Entry 6HS7 (electron microscopy, 4.60 A resolution (low resolution: residue-level contacts below are approximate; hydrogen-bond / salt-bridge calls are withheld)); this record covers chains H and a of the 25 polymer chains in the assembly.

[Chain H]
Protein: Type VI secretion system protein VasD
Source organism: Escherichia coli
UniProtKB: H4UNW1 (H4UNW1_ECOLX); residues -22 to 155 here correspond to UniProt positions 1-178 (UniProt number = residue number + 23)
Chain sequence (186 residues; each row starts with the number of its first residue; numbers below 1 keep their minus sign (Met-22 is residue -22)):
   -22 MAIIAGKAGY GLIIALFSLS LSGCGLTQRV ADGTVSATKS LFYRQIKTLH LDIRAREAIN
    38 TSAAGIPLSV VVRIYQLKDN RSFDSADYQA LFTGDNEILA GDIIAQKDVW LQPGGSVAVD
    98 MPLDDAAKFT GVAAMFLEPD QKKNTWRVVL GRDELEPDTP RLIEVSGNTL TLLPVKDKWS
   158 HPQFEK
Not modelled in the structure: -22 to 21, 152-163
Differences from the reference sequence: expression tag (156-163)
Reported in the primary citation:
  - self-association interface (contacts with another copy of this molecule); pairs are residue here / residue on that copy: Arg33-Asp97 (salt bridge)
  - mutagenesis - D97K: decreased localization to sfGFPTssM foci
  - mutagenesis - D97K: decreased stability in response to sfGFPTssM fluorescent foci

[Chain a]
Protein: ImcF-like family protein
Source organism: Escherichia coli
UniProtKB: I2W7L4 (I2W7L4_ECOLX); numbering as in UniProt (aligned over 1-1129)
Chain sequence (1129 residues; each row starts with the number of its first residue):
     1 MNKLACLSGR FGRPGIVFIG VAALWWLITR YGAFLGAETR RDQILLLILL SLGLLFVCYL
    61 PVMKKYVQEL TYRRRARKEQ RLPDDEERLA QTPPRYVTVQ DIRHTLRRQY GRFWGRKIRI
   121 LLITGTASEV ELLTPGLTEQ FWQEEQGTLL LWGGEPSQPE NADWLAALRR LRYRPADGIV
   181 WVTSGLSETL SAPLTEDALD RVSRAVSSCC ERLGWRLPLY VWSLQESPDE RGRITQPVGC
   241 LLPAECSSDK LKAQLQAMLP GLVAQGIQQI CCAPRYYFLL SLAERFRRNI DAVVEPLSVL
   301 LRPYRQLLLA GIVFSPATVG GERSVRHRWR MDNRWEALPE TVQQLPVRLQ PSRTGHNWRR
   361 SLAVMAAILM MAQGTGMVVS FLANRSLVAE VQEQIRPAQN QQLSPAERLQ ALLNLQKSLA
   421 RLQYREEHGA PWYLRAGMNQ NADLLVVVMP LYAQNAHLLL RDAAAAHLEQ QLRTFIRLPP
   481 DSPQRGKMAK AAYDQLRLYL MLAQPQHMEP AWFSRTLMRE WPQRDGVSAV FWQANGPTLL
   541 AYYASGIITH PQWKLTADEE LVSQSRTLLL RHLGTQNSDA MLYQKMLARV AHQFADMRLT
   601 DMTGDTDVSR LFFTDEVVPG MFTRQAWEEA VLPSIDTVIN ERREEMDWVL TDGRQKAPSP
   661 VSPEALRQRL TTRYFADFGN AWLNFLNSLH LRKAQMLSDV TEQLTLMADV RQSPLVALMN
   721 TLAVQGRTGQ PREAVTDSLV KSARNLLSQE KQPVAVPESR LHGPLATTFG PVLALMDNQN
   781 NSADMLNLQT YLTRVTQVRL RLQQIAGSSD PQAMMQMLAQ TVLQGKSVDL TDTRDYGSLT
   841 AAGLGQEWYG FGQTVFVRPM EQAWQQVLTP AAESLNARWR TAVVDGWNNA FSGRYPFKNV
   901 SSDASLPLLA KYLNTDTGRI ARFLQNNLSG VLHREGSRWV PDTINTRGLT FNPAFLKAIN
   961 TLSEIADVAF TTGNAGLHFE LRPGTAAGVM QTTLITDNQK LIYVNQMPVW KRFTWPADTE
  1021 APGASLSWVS TQAGTRQYAD LPGSWGLIRL LEMARRKAAP GVASGWSLSW QAQDGRMLNY
  1081 TLRTEAGEGP LVLLKLRNFV LPETVFELSG TSAFTGNDED AGDTVEETD
Not modelled in the structure: 1-568, 644-662, 731-759
Differences from the reference sequence: conflict Val446 (Ala in I2W7L4)
Reported in the primary citation:
  - self-association interface (contacts with another copy of this molecule): Met776 to Leu786
  - mutagenesis - Q779C/N780C: abolished localization to TssM foci
  - conformationally variable residues (order/disorder transition): Ser1109 to Asp1129

[How chain H and chain a interact]
Pairs across the interface (7):
  Ser62(H) with Gly1034(a); Thr1035(a)
  Ala63(H) with Thr1035(a)
  Asp64(H) with Thr1035(a); Gln1037(a)
  Gln66(H) with Gln1037(a)
  Gln118(H) with Gln1037(a)
Interface residues without a listed pair, chain a (4 interface residues in all): Asp1040

[Summary]
5 residues of chain H and 4 residues of chain a are in contact. From the paper: D97K of chain H reduces
localization to sfGFPTssM foci; conformational variability at Ser1109(a).
Here chain H is Type VI secretion system protein VasD and chain a is ImcF-like family protein, both from
Escherichia coli. Entry 6HS7 (Type VI membrane complex) was determined by electron microscopy.
